Entry 3TUY (X-ray diffraction, 2.50 A resolution); this record covers chains B and C of the 3 polymer chains in the assembly.

# Chain B
Protein: Myosin regulatory light chain
Source organism: Placopecten magellanicus
UniProt: Q26069 (Q26069_PLAMG); residues 1-161 here correspond to UniProt positions 2-162 (UniProt number = residue number + 1)
Amino-acid sequence (161 residues; row label = number of the first residue in the row):
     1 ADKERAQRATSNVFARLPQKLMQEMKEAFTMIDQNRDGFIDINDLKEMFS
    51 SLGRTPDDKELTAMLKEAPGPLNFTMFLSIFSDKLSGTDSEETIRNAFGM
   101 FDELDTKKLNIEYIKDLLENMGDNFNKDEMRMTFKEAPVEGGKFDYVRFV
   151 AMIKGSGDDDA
Unresolved in the structure: 1-15, 157-161
Modified positions: S11 (phosphoserine; SEP)
Ion coordination: Mg2+: D33, N35, D37, F39, D44

# Chain C
Protein: Myosin essential light chain
Source organism: Placopecten magellanicus
UniProt: Q26066 (Q26066_PLAMG); residues 1-156 here correspond to UniProt positions 2-157 (UniProt number = residue number + 1)
Amino-acid sequence (156 residues; row label = number of the first residue in the row):
     1 PKLSQDEIDDLKEVFELFDFWDGRDGAVDAFKIGDVCRCLGINPRNEDVF
    51 AVGGTHKMGEKSLPFEEFLPAYEGLMDCEQGTYADYMEAFKTFDREGQGF
   101 ISGAELRHVLSGLGERLSDEEVDEIINLTDLQEDLEGNVKYEEFVKKVMT
   151 GPYPDK
Unresolved in the structure: 1, 154-156
Ion coordination: Ca2+: D19, D22, G23, D25, A27

# How chain B and chain C interact
Contacting residue pairs (10):
  F101(B) - W21(C)  hydrophobic
  N120(B) - D22(C)
  N120(B) - G23(C)
  M121(B) - F20(C)
  M121(B) - W21(C)  hydrophobic
  G122(B) - F20(C)  hydrogen bond (backbone-backbone)
  G122(B) - G23(C)
  G122(B) - R24(C)  hydrogen bond (backbone-backbone)
  D123(B) - R24(C)  salt bridge
  N124(B) - G23(C)
Interface residues without a listed pair, chain B (7 interface residues in all): L117

# Summary
Chain B and chain C form an interface of 7 and 5 residues respectively, with 2 hydrogen bonds and 1 salt
bridge. Polar contacts include D123(B)-R24(C), G122(B)-F20(C) and G122(B)-R24(C). D33(B), N35(B), D37(B),
F39(B) and D44(B) form the Mg2+ site.
Here chain B is Myosin regulatory light chain and chain C is Myosin essential light chain, both from
Placopecten magellanicus. Entry 3TUY (Phosphorylated Light Chain Domain of Scallop smooth Muscle Myosin) was
determined by X-ray diffraction (same publication as 3TS5).
